7UZK - chains K and O of the 19 polymer chains in the assembly; structure by electron microscopy, 3.00 A resolution.

== Chain K ==
Protein: V-type proton ATPase subunit E 1
Organism: Rattus norvegicus
UniProtKB: Q6PCU2 (VATE1_RAT); residues 1-226 here = UniProt positions 1-226
Chain sequence (226 residues; row label = number of the first residue in the row):
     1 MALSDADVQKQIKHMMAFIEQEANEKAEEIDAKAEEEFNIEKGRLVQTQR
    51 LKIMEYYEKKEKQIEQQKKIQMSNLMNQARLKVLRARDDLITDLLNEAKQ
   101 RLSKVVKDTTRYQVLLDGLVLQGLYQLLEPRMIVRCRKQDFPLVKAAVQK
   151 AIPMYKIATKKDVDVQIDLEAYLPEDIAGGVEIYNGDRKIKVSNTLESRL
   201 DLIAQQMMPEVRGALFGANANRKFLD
Unresolved in the structure: 1-8
Curated features (UniProtKB/Swiss-Prot):
  - modified residue: Ala-2 (N-acetylalanine), Tyr-56 (Phosphotyrosine)

== Chain O ==
Protein: V-type proton ATPase subunit G
Organism: Rattus norvegicus
UniProtKB: B2GUV5 (B2GUV5_RAT); numbering as in UniProt (aligned over 1-118)
Chain sequence (118 residues; row label = number of the first residue in the row):
     1 MASQSQGIQQLLQAEKRAAEKVSEARKRKNRRLKQAKEEAQAEIEQYRLQ
    51 REKEFKAKEAAALGSHGSCSSEVEKETQEKMTILQNYFEQNRDEVLDNLL
   101 AFVCDIRPEIHENYRING
Unresolved in the structure: 1-3, 117-118

== How chain K and chain O interact ==
Pairs across the interface (112):
  Ile-12(K) / Gln-10(O)
  Ile-12(K) / Leu-11(O)
  Met-15(K) / Leu-11(O)  hydrophobic
  Met-16(K) / Gln-10(O)
  Met-16(K) / Leu-11(O)  hydrophobic
  Met-16(K) / Ala-14(O)  hydrophobic
  Met-16(K) / Arg-17(O)
  Ile-19(K) / Leu-11(O)
  Ile-19(K) / Ala-14(O)  hydrophobic
  Ile-19(K) / Glu-15(O)
  Ile-19(K) / Ala-18(O)
  Glu-20(K) / Ala-14(O)
  Glu-20(K) / Arg-17(O)  salt bridge
  Ala-23(K) / Ala-18(O)
  Ala-23(K) / Val-22(O)
  Asn-24(K) / Lys-21(O)  hydrogen bond
  Lys-26(K) / Val-22(O)
  Ala-27(K) / Lys-21(O)
  Ala-27(K) / Ala-25(O)
  Ile-30(K) / Ala-25(O)
  Ile-30(K) / Arg-26(O)
  Asp-31(K) / Ala-25(O)
  Asp-31(K) / Arg-28(O)  salt bridge
  Ala-34(K) / Lys-29(O)
  Glu-35(K) / Arg-32(O)  salt bridge
  Glu-37(K) / Lys-29(O)  salt bridge
  Phe-38(K) / Lys-29(O)
  Phe-38(K) / Arg-32(O)
  Phe-38(K) / Leu-33(O)
  Lys-42(K) / Ala-36(O)
  Lys-42(K) / Glu-39(O)  salt bridge
  Leu-45(K) / Ala-40(O)  hydrophobic
  Val-46(K) / Ala-40(O)  hydrophobic
  Val-46(K) / Glu-43(O)
  Val-46(K) / Ile-44(O)  hydrophobic
  Val-46(K) / Tyr-47(O)  hydrophobic
  Gln-49(K) / Ile-44(O)
  Arg-50(K) / Tyr-47(O)
  Ile-53(K) / Ile-44(O)
  Ile-53(K) / Tyr-47(O)
  Ile-53(K) / Arg-48(O)
  Ile-53(K) / Arg-51(O)
  Met-54(K) / Arg-51(O)
  Tyr-57(K) / Arg-51(O)
  Tyr-57(K) / Glu-52(O)
  Tyr-57(K) / Phe-55(O)  hydrophobic
  Lys-60(K) / Phe-55(O)
  Glu-61(K) / Phe-55(O)
  Glu-61(K) / Lys-58(O)
  Ile-64(K) / Phe-55(O)  hydrophobic
  Ile-64(K) / Ala-62(O)  hydrophobic
  Gln-71(K) / His-66(O)
  Met-72(K) / His-66(O)
  Met-72(K) / Cys-69(O)  hydrophobic
  Leu-75(K) / Ser-70(O)
  Leu-75(K) / Val-73(O)  hydrophobic
  Ala-79(K) / Val-73(O)  hydrophobic
  Ala-79(K) / Thr-77(O)
  Lys-82(K) / Glu-74(O)  salt bridge
  Lys-82(K) / Thr-77(O)
  Val-83(K) / Thr-77(O)
  Val-83(K) / Leu-84(O)  hydrophobic
  Ala-86(K) / Met-81(O)  hydrophobic
  Arg-87(K) / Leu-84(O)
  Leu-90(K) / Phe-88(O)
  Leu-94(K) / Phe-88(O)  hydrophobic
  Leu-94(K) / Leu-96(O)
  Leu-94(K) / Leu-99(O)  hydrophobic
  Glu-97(K) / Arg-92(O)  salt bridge
  Glu-97(K) / Leu-96(O)
  Ala-98(K) / Leu-96(O)
  Ala-98(K) / Leu-100(O)
  Arg-101(K) / Leu-96(O)
  Arg-101(K) / Asp-97(O)  salt bridge
  Arg-101(K) / Leu-100(O)
  Leu-102(K) / Leu-100(O)  hydrophobic
  Leu-102(K) / Val-103(O)  hydrophobic
  Leu-115(K) / Cys-104(O)
  Leu-115(K) / Ile-106(O)
  Gly-118(K) / Ile-106(O)
  Gly-118(K) / Pro-108(O)
  Leu-119(K) / Ile-106(O)  hydrophobic
  Gln-122(K) / Ile-106(O)  hydrogen bond (side chain-backbone)
  Gln-122(K) / Arg-107(O)
  Gln-122(K) / Pro-108(O)
  Tyr-125(K) / Pro-108(O)  hydrophobic
  Tyr-125(K) / Glu-109(O)
  Tyr-125(K) / Ile-110(O)  hydrophobic
  Gln-126(K) / Glu-109(O)
  Leu-128(K) / Tyr-114(O)  hydrophobic
  Thr-159(K) / Ile-110(O)
  Thr-159(K) / Tyr-114(O)  hydrogen bond (backbone-side chain)
  Thr-159(K) / Ile-116(O)
  Lys-161(K) / Tyr-114(O)
  Arg-199(K) / Phe-102(O)  hydrogen bond (side chain-backbone)
  Arg-199(K) / Val-103(O)  hydrogen bond (side chain-backbone)
  Arg-199(K) / Ile-106(O)
  Leu-200(K) / Val-103(O)  hydrophobic
  Ile-203(K) / Phe-102(O)  hydrophobic
  Ala-204(K) / Leu-99(O)  hydrophobic
  Met-207(K) / Leu-99(O)  hydrophobic
  Met-207(K) / Phe-102(O)  hydrophobic
  Ala-214(K) / Asn-91(O)
  Ala-214(K) / Val-95(O)  hydrophobic
  Leu-215(K) / Tyr-87(O)
  Leu-215(K) / Phe-88(O)
  Leu-215(K) / Asn-91(O)
  Leu-215(K) / Arg-92(O)
  Leu-215(K) / Val-95(O)  hydrophobic
  Phe-216(K) / Leu-84(O)  hydrophobic
  Phe-216(K) / Tyr-87(O)
  Gly-217(K) / Tyr-87(O)
Interface residues without a listed pair, chain K (64 interface residues in all): Glu-41, Met-76, Leu-121, Ala-158, Lys-160, Val-211
Interface residues without a listed pair, chain O (61 interface residues in all): Gly-7, Lys-37, Glu-59, Ser-65, Lys-80, Gln-85, Asn-98, Asp-105

== Overview ==
64 residues of chain K and 61 residues of chain O are in contact, with 5 hydrogen bonds and 8 salt bridges.
Polar pairs include Glu-20(K)/Arg-17(O), Asp-31(K)/Arg-28(O) and Glu-35(K)/Arg-32(O).
Here chain K is V-type proton ATPase subunit E 1 and chain O is V-type proton ATPase subunit G, both from
Rattus norvegicus. Entry 7UZK (Rat Kidney V1 complex lacking subunit H with SidK and NCOA7B, State 1) was
determined by electron microscopy.
